PDB entry 1JQA | X-ray diffraction, 2.05 A resolution | chain A

== Chain A ==
Molecule: Glycerol Dehydrogenase
From: Geobacillus stearothermophilus
Notes: EC 1.1.1.6
UniProt: P32816 (GLDA_BACST); residues 1-370 here = UniProt positions 1-370
Amino-acid sequence (370 residues; row label = number of the first residue in the row):
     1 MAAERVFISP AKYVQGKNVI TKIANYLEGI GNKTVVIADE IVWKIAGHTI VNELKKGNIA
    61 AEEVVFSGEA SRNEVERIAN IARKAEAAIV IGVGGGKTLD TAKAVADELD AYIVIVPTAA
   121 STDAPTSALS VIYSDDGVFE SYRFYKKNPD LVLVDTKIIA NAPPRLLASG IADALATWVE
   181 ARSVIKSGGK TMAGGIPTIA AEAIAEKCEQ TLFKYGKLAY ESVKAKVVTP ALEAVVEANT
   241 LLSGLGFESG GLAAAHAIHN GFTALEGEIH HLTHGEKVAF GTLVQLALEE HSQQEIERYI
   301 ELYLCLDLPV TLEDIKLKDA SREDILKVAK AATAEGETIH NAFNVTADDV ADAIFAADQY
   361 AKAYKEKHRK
Disordered / not traced: 1-2, 134-137, 368-370
Construct notes: engineered mutation C305 (Ser in P32816)
Bound ions: Zn2+ site 1: D173, H256, H274 (together with glycerol); Zn2+ site 2: E268, H271
What the authors report for this chain:
  - binding site for glycerol: D123, F247, H256, H274
  - Zn2+ coordination: D173, H256, H274
  - mutagenesis - S305C: unchanged catalytic activity

== In short ==
The Zn2+ site 1 is built by D173, H256 and H274. E268 and H271 form the Zn2+ site 2. The paper reports a
binding site for glycerol at D123, F247 and H256 among others; S305C leaves catalytic activity unchanged.
Chain A is Glycerol Dehydrogenase (Geobacillus stearothermophilus); the structure, Bacillus stearothermophilus
glycerol dehydrogenase complex with glycerol, was determined by X-ray diffraction together with 1JPU from the
same study.
